Entry 6HZ9 (electron microscopy, 4.80 A resolution (low resolution: residue-level contacts below are approximate; hydrogen-bond / salt-bridge calls are withheld)); this record covers chains J and K of the 14 polymer chains in the assembly.

# Chain J (and K)
Protein: 5-methylcytosine-specific restriction enzyme B
Source organism: Escherichia coli (strain K12)
Notes: EC 3.1.21.-; chain K of this document is another copy of the same molecule, construct and numbering; everything in this record applies to it too
UniProtKB: P15005 (MCRB_ECOLI); numbering as in UniProt (aligned over 162-459)
Chain sequence (307 residues; each row starts with the number of its first residue):
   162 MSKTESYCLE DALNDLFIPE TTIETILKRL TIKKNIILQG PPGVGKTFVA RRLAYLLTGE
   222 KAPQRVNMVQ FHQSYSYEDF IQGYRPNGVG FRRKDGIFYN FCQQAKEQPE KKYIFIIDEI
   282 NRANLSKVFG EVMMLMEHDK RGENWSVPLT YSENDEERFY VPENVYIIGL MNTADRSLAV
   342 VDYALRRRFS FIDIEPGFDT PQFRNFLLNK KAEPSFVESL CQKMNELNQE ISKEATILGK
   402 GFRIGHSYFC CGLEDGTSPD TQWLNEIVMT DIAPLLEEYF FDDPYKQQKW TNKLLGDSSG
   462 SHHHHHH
Not modelled in the structure: 162-173, 458-468 (chain K: 162-172, 458-468)
Sequence notes: expression tag (460-468)
Residues lining bound ligands:
  - GDP (guanosine-5'-diphosphate): Asp176, Leu177, Phe178, Pro202, Pro203, Gly204, Val205, Gly206, Lys207, Thr208, Phe209, Phe367, His407, Ser408, Cys411, Cys412
  - GMP-PNP (GNP; phosphoaminophosphonic acid-guanylate ester): Glu298, Asp300, Lys301, Ala345, Arg348, Arg349
Reported in the primary citation:
  - mutagenesis - R348A: decreased catalytic activity
  - mutagenesis - R283A: abolished catalytic activity on GTP (citing earlier work)

# Interface between chain J and chain K
Residue-residue contacts (32; chain J residue first):
  Thr208(J) - Lys301(K)
  Arg212(J) - Trp306(K)
  Met229(J) - Met295(K)
  Met229(J) - Trp306(K)
  Val230(J) - Met295(K)
  Gln231(J) - Met295(K)
  Gln231(J) - Arg348(K)
  Gln231(J) - Arg349(K)
  His233(J) - Ser287(K)
  His233(J) - Met294(K)
  Gln234(J) - Asn285(K)
  Ser235(J) - Ser287(K)
  Ser235(J) - Lys288(K)
  Arg246(J) - Thr311(K)
  Arg246(J) - Tyr312(K)
  Pro247(J) - Tyr312(K)
  Asn248(J) - Tyr245(K)
  Asn248(J) - Phe252(K)
  Gly249(J) - Tyr245(K)
  Gly249(J) - Phe252(K)
  Val250(J) - Phe252(K)
  Gly251(J) - Phe252(K)
  Lys255(J) - Thr311(K)
  Glu280(J) - Tyr344(K)
  Glu280(J) - Arg348(K)
  Arg283(J) - Tyr344(K)
  Asn333(J) - Tyr344(K)
  Asp336(J) - Tyr344(K)
  Glu427(J) - Lys189(K)
  Thr431(J) - Arg190(K)
  Thr431(J) - Lys194(K)
  Glu439(J) - Arg347(K)
Interface residues without a listed pair, chain J (24 interface residues in all): Arg253, Met430
Interface residues without a listed pair, chain K (22 interface residues in all): Gly291, Glu298, Leu310, Glu314

# Summary
24 residues of chain J face 22 of chain K across their interface. Ligands of chain J: GMP-PNP and GDP. The
paper reports that R348A of chain J reduces catalytic activity; R283A of chain J abolishes catalytic activity
on GTP.
Both chains are 5-methylcytosine-specific restriction enzyme B (Escherichia coli (strain K12)). Entry 6HZ9
(Structure of McrBC without DNA binding domains (Class 5)) was determined by electron microscopy (same
publication as 6HZ4, 6HZ5, 6HZ6, 6HZ7 and 6HZ8).
